PDB entry 7JKW | X-ray diffraction, 1.20 A resolution | chain A

== Chain A ==
Name: Bromodomain-containing protein 4
Organism: Homo sapiens
Reference sequence: O60885 (BRD4_HUMAN); residue numbers follow UniProt; this construct covers 44-168
Sequence (127 residues; each row starts with the number of its first residue):
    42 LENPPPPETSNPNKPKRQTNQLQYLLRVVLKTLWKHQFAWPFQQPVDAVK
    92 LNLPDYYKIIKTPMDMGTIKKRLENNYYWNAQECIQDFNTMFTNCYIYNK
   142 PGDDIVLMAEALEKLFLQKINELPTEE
Sequence notes: expression tag (42-43)
Swiss-Prot annotation at these positions:
  - site: Asn140 (Acetylated histone binding)
  - cross-link: Lys99 (Glycyl lysine isopeptide (Lys-Gly) (interchain with G-Cter in SUMO2))
  - natural variant: Asp145 (D145G: Found in a patient with a neurodevelopmental syndrome; uncertain significance)
  - mutagenesis: Asn140 (N140A: Abolishes binding to acetylated histones)
Ligand contacts: VCV (N-(6-{5-[(azetidin-3-yl)amino]-1-methyl-6-oxo-1,6-dihydropyridin-3-yl}-1-[1,1-di(pyridin-2-yl)ethyl]-1H-indol-4-yl)ethanesulfonamide): Trp81, Pro82, Phe83, Gln85, Pro86, Val87, Asp88, Lys91, Leu92, Leu94, Tyr97, Cys136, Tyr139, Asn140, Asp145, Ile146, Met149
From the paper describing this entry:
  - specificity-determining residues: Lys91 (citing earlier work)

== Overview ==
Ligands of chain A: compound VCV. From UniProt: one mutagenesis site. The paper reports the specificity
determinant Lys91.
Chain A is Bromodomain-containing protein 4 (Homo sapiens); the structure, Bromodomain-containing protein 4
(BRD4) bromodomain 1 (BD1) complexed with ZN1-99, was determined by X-ray diffraction (same publication as
7JKY, 7JKZ and 6P05).
